Entry 3IMD (X-ray diffraction, 2.00 A resolution); this record covers chain A.

[Chain A]
Protein: Growth factor receptor-bound protein 2
From: Homo sapiens
Notes: fragment: SH2 domain
Reference sequence: P62993 (GRB2_HUMAN); numbering as in UniProt (aligned over 53-163)
Chain sequence (117 residues; row label = number of the first residue in the row):
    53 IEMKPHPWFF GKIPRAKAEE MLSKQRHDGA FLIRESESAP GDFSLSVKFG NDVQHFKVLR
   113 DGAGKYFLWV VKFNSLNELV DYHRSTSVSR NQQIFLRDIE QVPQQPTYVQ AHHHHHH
Not modelled in the structure: 53-54, 156-169
Construct notes: expression tag (164-169)
Small-molecule neighbours:
  - FYQ (N~2~-{(2R)-4-(methylamino)-4-oxo-2-[4-(phosphonooxy)benzyl]butanoyl}-L-glutaminyl-L-aspartamide): Arg-67, Arg-86, Ser-88, Ser-90, Ser-96, Gln-106, His-107, Phe-108, Lys-109, Leu-111, Leu-120, Trp-121
  - Mg2+ (MG): His-58, Asn-129, Asp-133
Swiss-Prot annotation at these positions:
  - modified residue: Lys-109 (N6-acetyllysine)
  - cross-link: Lys-109 (Glycyl lysine isopeptide (Lys-Gly) (interchain with G-Cter in ubiquitin))
  - mutagenesis: Glu-89 (E89K: No effect on the interaction with SOS1), Ser-90 (S90N: No effect on the interaction with SOS1), Lys-109 (K109R: Loss of polyubiquitination), Val-123 (V123P: Strong loss of clustering of phospho-LAT at the T-cell plasma membrane)

[Summary]
Chain A binds compound FYQ and Mg2+. From UniProt: 4 mutagenesis sites.
Chain A is Growth factor receptor-bound protein 2 (Homo sapiens); the structure, Crystal Structure of the Grb2
SH2 Domain in Complex with a Flexible Ac-pY-Q-N-NH2 Tripeptide Mimic, was determined by X-ray diffraction
together with 3KFJ, 3IMJ, 3IN7 and 3IN8 from the same study.
